Entry 3PCK (X-ray diffraction, 2.13 A resolution); this record covers chains M and Q of the 12 polymer chains in the assembly.

[Chain M (and Q)]
Protein: Protocatechuate 3,4-dioxygenase
Organism: Pseudomonas putida
Notes: EC 1.13.11.3; chain Q of this document is another copy of the same molecule, construct and numbering; everything in this record applies to it too
Reference sequence: P00437 (PCXB_PSEPU); residues 301-538 here correspond to UniProt positions 1-238 (UniProt number = residue number - 300)
Sequence (238 residues; each row starts with the number of its first residue):
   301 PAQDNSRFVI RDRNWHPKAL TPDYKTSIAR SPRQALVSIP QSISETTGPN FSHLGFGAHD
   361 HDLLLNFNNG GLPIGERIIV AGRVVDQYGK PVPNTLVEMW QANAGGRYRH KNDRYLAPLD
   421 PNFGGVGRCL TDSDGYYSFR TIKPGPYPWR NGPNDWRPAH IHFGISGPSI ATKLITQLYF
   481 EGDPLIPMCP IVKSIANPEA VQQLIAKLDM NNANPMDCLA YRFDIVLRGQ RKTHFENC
Disordered / not traced: 368-370, 537-538
Glycans and other covalent adducts: beta-mercaptoethanol (BME) linked to Cys429
Metal / ion sites: Fe ion: Tyr408, His460, His462 (together with 6-hydroxyisonicotinic acid N-oxide)
Ligand contacts: 6-hydroxyisonicotinic acid N-oxide (NNO): Tyr324, Tyr408, Tyr447, Trp449, Arg457, His460, His462, Gln477, Ile491

[How chain M and chain Q interact]
Contacting residue pairs (15):
  Asp362(M) with Phe535(Q)
  Ile379(M) with His534(Q); Phe535(Q), hydrophobic
  Ser438(M) with Phe535(Q)
  Arg440(M) with Phe535(Q)
  Asn511(M) with Val309(Q); Tyr388(Q); Arg531(Q), hydrogen bond (backbone-side chain)
  Asn512(M) with Arg531(Q); His534(Q), hydrogen bond (backbone-side chain)
  Ala513(M) with Arg531(Q), hydrogen bond (backbone-side chain)
  Asn514(M) with Arg531(Q), hydrogen bond; His534(Q), hydrogen bond (side chain-backbone); Phe535(Q)
  Asp517(M) with Phe535(Q)
Also at the interface, not in a pair above, chain M (11 interface residues in all): His361, Phe439
Also at the interface, not in a pair above, chain Q (6 interface residues in all): Glu536

[In short]
Chain M and chain Q form an interface of 11 and 6 residues respectively; the contacts include 5 hydrogen
bonds. Among the polar pairs are Asn511(M)-Arg531(Q), Asn512(M)-His534(Q) and Ala513(M)-Arg531(Q). Chain M
binds 6-hydroxyisonicotinic acid N-oxide. Tyr408(M), His460(M) and His462(M) coordinate a Fe ion ion.
Both chains are Protocatechuate 3,4-dioxygenase (Pseudomonas putida). Entry 3PCK (Structure of protocatechuate
3,4-dioxygenase complexed with 6-hydroxynicotinic acid N-oxide) was determined by X-ray diffraction, deposited
together with 3PCA, 3PCJ, 3PCL and 3PCM.
